4QLV - chains V and W of the 28 polymer chains in the assembly; structure by X-ray diffraction, 2.90 A resolution.

== Chain V ==
Name: Proteasome subunit beta type-2
Source organism: Saccharomyces cerevisiae
Notes: EC 3.4.25.1
UniProtKB: P25043 (PSB2_YEAST); residues 1-232 here correspond to UniProt positions 30-261 (UniProt number = residue number + 29)
Chain sequence (232 residues; each row starts with the number of its first residue):
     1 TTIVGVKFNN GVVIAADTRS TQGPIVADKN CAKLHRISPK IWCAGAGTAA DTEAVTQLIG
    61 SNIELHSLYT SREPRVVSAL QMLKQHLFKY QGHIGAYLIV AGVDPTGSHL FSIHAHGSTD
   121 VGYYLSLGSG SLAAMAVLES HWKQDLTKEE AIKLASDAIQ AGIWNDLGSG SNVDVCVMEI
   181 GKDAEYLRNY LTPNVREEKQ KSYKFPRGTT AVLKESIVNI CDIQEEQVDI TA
Unresolved in the structure: 223-232
UniProt features mapped onto this chain:
  - active site: Thr1 (Nucleophile)

== Chain W ==
Name: Proteasome subunit beta type-3
Source organism: Saccharomyces cerevisiae
Notes: EC 3.4.25.1
UniProtKB: P25451 (PSB3_YEAST); residues 0-204 here correspond to UniProt positions 1-205 (UniProt number = residue number + 1)
Chain sequence (205 residues; row label = number of the first residue in the row; numbering starts at 0):
     0 MSDPSSINGG IVVAMTGKDC VAIACDLRLG SQSLGVSNKF EKIFHYGHVF LGITGLATDV
    60 TTLNEMFRYK TNLYKLKEER AIEPETFTQL VSSSLYERRF GPYFVGPVVA GINSKSGKPF
   120 IAGFDLIGCI DEAKDFIVSG TASDQLFGMC ESLYEPNLEP EDLFETISQA LLNAADRDAL
   180 SGWGAVVYII KKDEVVKRYL KMRQD
Unresolved in the structure: 0
UniProt features mapped onto this chain:
  - modified residue: Ser30 (Phosphoserine)
  - cross-link: Lys69 (Glycyl lysine isopeptide (Lys-Gly) (interchain with G-Cter in ubiquitin))

== How chain V and chain W interact ==
Residue-residue contacts (56; chain V residue first):
  Ile25(V) with Asp143(W); Phe146(W), hydrophobic
  Val26(V) with Phe146(W)
  Ala27(V) with Phe146(W), hydrophobic
  Asp28(V) with Asp130(W); Glu131(W)
  Lys29(V) with Glu150(W), salt bridge
  Ala49(V) with Cys128(W), hydrophobic
  Ala50(V) with Tyr95(W); Ile126(W), hydrophobic; Cys128(W)
  Asp51(V) with Tyr95(W), hydrogen bond; Arg98(W), salt bridge
  Ala54(V) with Tyr95(W)
  His93(V) with Arg98(W), hydrogen bond (backbone-side chain); Phe99(W)
  Ile94(V) with Phe99(W), hydrophobic
  Arg196(V) with Glu150(W), salt bridge
  Lys199(V) with Glu150(W); Ser151(W), hydrogen bond (side chain-backbone); Tyr153(W), hydrogen bond (side chain-backbone)
  Ser202(V) with Glu154(W), hydrogen bond
  Tyr203(V) with Ser151(W); Glu154(W)
  Lys204(V) with Glu154(W)
  Phe205(V) with Leu152(W), hydrophobic; Gln168(W)
  Arg207(V) with Glu160(W), salt bridge; Asp161(W), salt bridge
  Gly208(V) with Glu164(W), hydrogen bond (backbone-side chain)
  Thr209(V) with Glu164(W)
  Thr210(V) with Phe163(W); Glu164(W), hydrogen bond; Ser167(W); Gln168(W), hydrogen bond; Leu199(W)
  Ala211(V) with Leu199(W); Lys200(W), hydrogen bond (backbone-backbone)
  Val212(V) with Phe163(W), hydrophobic; Tyr198(W)
  Leu213(V) with Tyr198(W), hydrogen bond (backbone-backbone); Leu199(W)
  Lys214(V) with Lys196(W); Arg197(W); Tyr198(W), hydrogen bond (backbone-backbone)
  Glu215(V) with Lys196(W); Arg197(W), salt bridge
  Ser216(V) with Val195(W); Lys196(W), hydrogen bond (backbone-backbone)
  Ile217(V) with Glu193(W); Val194(W)
  Val218(V) with His44(W); Val194(W), hydrogen bond (backbone-backbone); Lys196(W)
  Ile220(V) with Gly46(W)
  Asp222(V) with Lys74(W), salt bridge
Other interface residues (no listed pair), chain V (36 interface residues in all): Thr48, Tyr90, Gly95, Pro206, Asn219
Other interface residues (no listed pair), chain W (39 interface residues in all): His47, Phe49, Asp124, Leu157, Glu158, Thr165, Leu171, Tyr187

== Overview ==
Chain V and chain W form an interface of 36 and 39 residues respectively, with 13 hydrogen bonds and 7 salt
bridges. Among the polar pairs are Lys29(V)-Glu150(W), Asp51(V)-Arg98(W) and Arg196(V)-Glu150(W). From
UniProt: active-site residue Thr1(V) on chain V.
Here chain V is Proteasome subunit beta type-2 and chain W is Proteasome subunit beta type-3, both from
Saccharomyces cerevisiae. Entry 4QLV (yCP in complex with tripeptidic epoxyketone inhibitor 17) was determined
by X-ray diffraction (same publication as 4QLQ, 4QLS, 4QLT and 4QLU).
